PDB entry 8WA8 | X-ray diffraction, 1.48 A resolution | chain A

== Chain A ==
Protein: Transketolase
Source organism: Homo sapiens
UniProtKB: P29401 (TKT_HUMAN); residue numbers follow UniProt; this construct covers 1-623
Chain sequence (637 residues; numbered 1 to 637; the number before each row is that of its first residue):
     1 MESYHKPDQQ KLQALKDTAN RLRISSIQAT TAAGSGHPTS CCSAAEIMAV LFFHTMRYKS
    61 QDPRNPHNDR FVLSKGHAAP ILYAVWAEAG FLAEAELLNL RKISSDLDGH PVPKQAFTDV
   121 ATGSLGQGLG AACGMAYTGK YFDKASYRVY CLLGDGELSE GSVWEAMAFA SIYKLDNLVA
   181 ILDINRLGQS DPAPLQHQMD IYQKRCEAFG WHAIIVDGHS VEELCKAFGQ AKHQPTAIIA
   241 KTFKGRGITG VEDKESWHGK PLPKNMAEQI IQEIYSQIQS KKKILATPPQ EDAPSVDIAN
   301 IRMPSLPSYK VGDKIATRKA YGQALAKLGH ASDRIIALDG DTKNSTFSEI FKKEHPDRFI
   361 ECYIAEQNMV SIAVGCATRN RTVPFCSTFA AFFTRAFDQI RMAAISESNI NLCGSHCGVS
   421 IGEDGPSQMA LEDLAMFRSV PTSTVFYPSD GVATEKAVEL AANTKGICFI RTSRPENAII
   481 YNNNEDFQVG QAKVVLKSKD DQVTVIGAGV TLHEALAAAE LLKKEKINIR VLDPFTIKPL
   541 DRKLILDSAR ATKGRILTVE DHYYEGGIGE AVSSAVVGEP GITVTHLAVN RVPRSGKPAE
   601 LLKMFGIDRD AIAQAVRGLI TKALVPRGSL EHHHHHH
Disordered / not traced: 1, 622-637
Sequence notes: expression tag (624-637)
Bound ions: Ca2+: Asp-155, Asn-185, Leu-187 (together with thiamine diphosphate)
Ligand contacts:
  - phosphite ion (PO3): Arg-318, Ser-345, His-416, Arg-474
  - thiamine diphosphate (TPP): Ser-40, Ser-43, Lys-75, His-77, Gly-123, Ser-124, Leu-125, Gly-154, Asp-155, Gly-156, Glu-157, Glu-160, Asp-183, Asn-185, Leu-187, Gly-188, Gln-189, Lys-244, His-258, Gly-340, Asp-341, Thr-342, Ile-364, Glu-366, Phe-392, Arg-395, Gln-428

== Summary ==
Bound to chain A: thiamine diphosphate and phosphite ion. Asp-155, Asn-185 and Leu-187 form the Ca2+ site.
Chain A is Transketolase (Homo sapiens); the structure, Human transketolase in complex with phosphite, was
determined by X-ray diffraction (same publication as 8WA9).
